4QV8 - chains R and S of the 28 polymer chains in the assembly; structure by X-ray diffraction, 2.90 A resolution.

# Chain R
Molecule: Proteasome subunit alpha type-5
Organism: Saccharomyces cerevisiae
Notes: EC 3.4.25.1
UniProtKB: P32379 (PSA5_YEAST); residues -7 to 252 here correspond to UniProt positions 1-260 (UniProt number = residue number + 8)
Amino-acid sequence (260 residues; numbered -7 to 252; the number before each row is that of its first residue; numbers below 1 keep their minus sign (Met-7 is residue -7)):
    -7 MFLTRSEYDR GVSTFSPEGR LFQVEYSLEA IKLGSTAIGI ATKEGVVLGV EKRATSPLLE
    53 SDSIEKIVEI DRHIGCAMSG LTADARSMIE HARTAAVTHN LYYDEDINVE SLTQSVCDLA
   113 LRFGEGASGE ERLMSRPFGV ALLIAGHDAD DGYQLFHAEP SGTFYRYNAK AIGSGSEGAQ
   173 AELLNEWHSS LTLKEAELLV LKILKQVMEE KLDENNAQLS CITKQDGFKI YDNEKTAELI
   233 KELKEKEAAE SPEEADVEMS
Disordered / not traced: -7 to 0, 118-124, 243-252

# Chain S
Molecule: Proteasome subunit alpha type-6
Organism: Saccharomyces cerevisiae
Notes: EC 3.4.25.1
UniProtKB: P40302 (PSA6_YEAST); residues 0-233 here correspond to UniProt positions 1-234 (UniProt number = residue number + 1)
Amino-acid sequence (234 residues; row label = number of the first residue in the row; numbering starts at 0):
     0 MFRNNYDGDT VTFSPTGRLF QVEYALEAIK QGSVTVGLRS NTHAVLVALK RNADELSSYQ
    60 KKIIKCDEHM GLSLAGLAPD ARVLSNYLRQ QCNYSSLVFN RKLAVERAGH LLCDKAQKNT
   120 QSYGGRPYGV GLLIIGYDKS GAHLLEFQPS GNVTELYGTA IGARSQGAKT YLERTLDTFI
   180 KIDGNPDELI KAGVEAISQS LRDESLTVDN LSIAIVGKDT PFTIYDGEAV AKYI
Disordered / not traced: 0-2
Curated features (UniProtKB/Swiss-Prot):
  - modified residue: Ser13 (Phosphoserine)
  - cross-link: Lys190 (Glycyl lysine isopeptide (Lys-Gly) (interchain with G-Cter in ubiquitin))

# Interface between chain R and chain S
Contacting residue pairs - 44 pairs, chain R then chain S:
  Gly3(R) with Gly7(S)
  Ser5(R) with Arg125(S)
  Thr6(R) with Gly7(S); Gln20(S)
  Phe7(R) with Gln20(S), hydrogen bond (backbone-side chain); Tyr23(S); Ala24(S), hydrophobic; Leu76(S), hydrophobic; Arg125(S); Pro126(S); Gly128(S)
  Ser8(R) with Tyr23(S)
  Pro9(R) with Tyr23(S), hydrophobic; Glu26(S)
  Glu10(R) with Glu26(S); Gln30(S)
  Gly11(R) with Tyr23(S); Ala27(S)
  Leu13(R) with Arg125(S)
  Gln106(R) with Arg81(S), hydrogen bond
  Asp110(R) with Arg81(S), salt bridge
  Leu113(R) with Pro78(S), hydrophobic; Arg125(S)
  Ser153(R) with Pro78(S)
  Gly154(R) with Pro78(S)
  Thr155(R) with Gln59(S)
  Phe156(R) with Gln59(S)
  Tyr157(R) with Arg50(S), hydrogen bond (side chain-backbone); Ala52(S); Ser57(S); Gln59(S)
  Arg158(R) with Ser56(S); Ser57(S), hydrogen bond (backbone-backbone)
  Tyr159(R) with Ala52(S); Asp53(S); Leu55(S); Ser56(S)
  Asn160(R) with Leu55(S), hydrogen bond (backbone-backbone)
  Ala161(R) with Leu55(S)
  Gln172(R) with Asp53(S), hydrogen bond; Leu55(S)
  Leu176(R) with Glu54(S); Leu55(S), hydrophobic
  Trp179(R) with Leu55(S), hydrophobic
Other interface residues (no listed pair), chain R (27 interface residues in all): Arg2, Glu117, Leu175
Other interface residues (no listed pair), chain S (25 interface residues in all): Asp6, Asn51, Asp79, Gly123

# In short
27 residues of chain R and 25 residues of chain S are in contact; the contacts include 6 hydrogen bonds and 1
salt bridge. Polar contacts include Asp110(R)-Arg81(S), Phe7(R)-Gln20(S) and Gln106(R)-Arg81(S).
Here chain R is Proteasome subunit alpha type-5 and chain S is Proteasome subunit alpha type-6, both from
Saccharomyces cerevisiae. Entry 4QV8 (yCP beta5-C52F mutant) was determined by X-ray diffraction together with
4QUX, 4QUY, 4QV0, 4QV1, 4QV3, 4QV4 and 42 further entries from the same study.
